2OZ4 - chains A and L of the 3 polymer chains in the assembly; structure by X-ray diffraction, 2.70 A resolution.

# Chain A
Molecule: Intercellular adhesion molecule 1
Source organism: Homo sapiens
UniProtKB: Q5NKV7 (Q5NKV7_HUMAN); residues 186-450 here correspond to UniProt positions 209-473 (UniProt number = residue number + 23)
Sequence (265 residues; row label = number of the first residue in the row):
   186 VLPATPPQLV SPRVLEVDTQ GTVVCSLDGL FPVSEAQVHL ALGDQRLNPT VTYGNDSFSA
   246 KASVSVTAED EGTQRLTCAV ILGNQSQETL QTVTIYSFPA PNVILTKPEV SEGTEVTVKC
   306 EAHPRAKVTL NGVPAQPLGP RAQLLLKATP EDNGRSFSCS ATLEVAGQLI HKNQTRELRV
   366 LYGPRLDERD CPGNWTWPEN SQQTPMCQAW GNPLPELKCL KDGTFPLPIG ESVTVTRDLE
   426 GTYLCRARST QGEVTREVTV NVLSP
Disulfide bonds: Cys210-Cys263, Cys305-Cys344, Cys376-Cys392, Cys404-Cys430
Glycans and other covalent adducts: N-acetylglucosamine (NAG) linked to Asn240, Asn269, Asn358
From the paper describing this entry:
  - conformationally variable residues (order/disorder transition, side-chain flip): His308 to Leu323, Trp395
  - mutagenesis - D337K: unchanged binding to CA7
  - mutagenesis - L329K, L329K/L331K, L331K: increased binding to CA7
  - Zn2+ coordination: Asp213, Asp241

# Chain L
Molecule: Fab fragment light chain
Source organism: Mus musculus
UniProtKB: Q58EU4 (Q58EU4_MOUSE); residues 18-214 here correspond to UniProt positions 42-238 (UniProt number = residue number + 24)
Sequence (214 residues; numbered 1 to 214; the number before each row is that of its first residue):
     1 DILLTQSPAI LSVSPGERVS FSCRASQSIG TSIHWFQQRI NGSPRLLIEY ASESISGIPS
    61 RFSGSGSGTD FTLTINSVES EDIADYYCQQ SNVWPFTFGS GTKLEIKRAD AAPTVSIFPP
   121 SSEQLTSGGA SVVCFLNNFY PKDINVKWKI DGSERQNGVL NSWTDQDSKD STYSMSSTLT
   181 LTKDEYERHN SYTCEATHKT STSPIVKSFN RNEC
Disulfide bonds: Cys23-Cys88, Cys134-Cys194
Metal / ion sites: Zn2+ site 1 near Asp1 (its only coordinating residue here); Zn2+ site 2 near Glu185 (its only coordinating residue here)
From the paper describing this entry:
  - Zn2+ coordination: Asp1, Glu185, His189

# Interface between chain A and chain L
Pairs across the interface (15; chain A residue first):
  Asp372(A) - Tyr50(L)  hydrogen bond
  Glu373(A) - Ser32(L)  hydrogen bond
  Glu373(A) - Tyr50(L)  hydrogen bond (backbone-side chain)
  Glu373(A) - Ser91(L)  hydrogen bond
  Glu373(A) - Asn92(L)
  Arg374(A) - His34(L)
  Arg374(A) - Glu49(L)  salt bridge
  Arg374(A) - Tyr50(L)
  Arg374(A) - Ser91(L)
  Arg374(A) - Trp94(L)
  Arg374(A) - Phe96(L)
  Pro377(A) - Trp94(L)
  Asn379(A) - Val93(L)
  Trp380(A) - Trp94(L)  hydrophobic
  Met391(A) - Trp94(L)  hydrophobic
Interface residues without a listed pair, chain L (10 interface residues in all): Leu46

# Summary
7 residues of chain A and 10 residues of chain L are in contact, with 4 hydrogen bonds and 1 salt bridge.
Polar contacts include Arg374(A)-Glu49(L), Asp372(A)-Tyr50(L) and Glu373(A)-Ser32(L). From the paper: L329K,
L329K/L331K and L331K of chain A increase binding to CA7; Zn2+ coordination by Asp213(A), Asp241(A) and
Asp1(L) among others.
Chain A is Intercellular adhesion molecule 1 (Homo sapiens) and chain L is Fab fragment light chain (Mus
musculus); the structure, Structural Plasticity in IgSF Domain 4 of ICAM-1 Mediates Cell Surface Dimerization,
was determined by X-ray diffraction.
